Entry 6AXL (X-ray diffraction, 2.40 A resolution); this record covers chains A and G of the 3 polymer chains in the assembly.

[Chain A]
Protein: Fab317 heavy chain
Organism: Homo sapiens
Sequence (222 residues; row label = number of the first residue in the row; a row labelled like 82A-82C holds insertion residues (82A, then the next letters in order)):
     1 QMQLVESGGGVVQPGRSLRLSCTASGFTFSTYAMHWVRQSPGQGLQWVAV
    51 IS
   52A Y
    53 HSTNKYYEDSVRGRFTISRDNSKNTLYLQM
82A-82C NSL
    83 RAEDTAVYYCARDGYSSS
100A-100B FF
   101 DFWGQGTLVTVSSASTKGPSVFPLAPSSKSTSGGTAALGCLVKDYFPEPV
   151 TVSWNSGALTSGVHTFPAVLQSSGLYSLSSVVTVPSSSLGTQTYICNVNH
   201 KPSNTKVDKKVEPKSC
Unresolved in the structure: 131-132, 215-216
Disulfides: Cys22-Cys92, Cys140-Cys196

[Chain G]
Protein: Peptide ACE-ASN-PRO-ASN-ALA-ASN-PRO-ASN-ALA-ASN-PRO-ASN-ALA-NH2
Sequence (14 residues; numbered 1 to 14; the number before each row is that of its first residue):
     1 XNPNANPNANPNAX
Modified positions: ACE (acetyl group) at position 1; NH2 (amino group) at position 14

[Interface between chain A and chain G]
Contacting residue pairs - 12 pairs, chain A then chain G:
  Thr31(A) - Pro7(G)
  Tyr32(A) - Asn2(G)
  Tyr32(A) - Pro3(G)
  Tyr52A(A) - Pro7(G)
  Tyr52A(A) - Asn8(G)  hydrogen bond
  His53(A) - Asn8(G)
  Arg94(A) - ACE_1(G)
  Gly96(A) - ACE_1(G)
  Gly96(A) - Asn2(G)  hydrogen bond (backbone-backbone)
  Tyr97(A) - ACE_1(G)
  Tyr97(A) - Asn2(G)
  Asp101(A) - ACE_1(G)

[Summary]
8 residues of chain A and 5 residues of chain G are in contact, with 2 hydrogen bonds. Polar contacts include
Tyr52A(A)-Asn8(G) and Gly96(A)-Asn2(G).
Here chain A is Fab317 heavy chain (Homo sapiens) and chain G is Peptide
ACE-ASN-PRO-ASN-ALA-ASN-PRO-ASN-ALA-ASN-PRO-ASN-ALA-NH2. Entry 6AXL (Crystal structure of Fab317 complex) was
determined by X-ray diffraction, deposited together with 6AXK.
